Entry 3QQ4 (X-ray diffraction, 2.10 A resolution); this record covers chains A and B of the 3 polymer chains in the assembly.

Chain A:
Name: MHC class I antigen
From: Sus scrofa
Reference sequence: O19244 (O19244_PIG); residues 1-275 here correspond to UniProt positions 22-296 (UniProt number = residue number + 21)
Amino-acid sequence (275 residues; each row starts with the number of its first residue):
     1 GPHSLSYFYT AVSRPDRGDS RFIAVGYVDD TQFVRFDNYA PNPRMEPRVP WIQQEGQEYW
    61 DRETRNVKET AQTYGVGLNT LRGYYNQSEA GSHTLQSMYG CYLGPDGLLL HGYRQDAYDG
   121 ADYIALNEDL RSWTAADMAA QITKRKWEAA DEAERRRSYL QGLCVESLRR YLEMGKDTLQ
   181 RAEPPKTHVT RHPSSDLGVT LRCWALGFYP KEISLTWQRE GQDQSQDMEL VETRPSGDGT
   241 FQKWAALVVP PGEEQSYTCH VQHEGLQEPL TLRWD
Disulfide bonds: C101-C164, C203-C259
From the paper describing this entry:
  - conformationally variable residues (side-chain flip): R156
  - binding site for VP35: L5, Y9, M45, Y59, V67, Y159, L163
  - mutagenesis - R156A: increased binding to peptides that do not bind
  - specificity-determining residues: E152 (proposed by the authors, not directly observed)

Chain B:
Name: Beta-2-microglobulin
From: Sus scrofa
Reference sequence: Q07717 (B2MG_PIG); residues 3-100 here correspond to UniProt positions 21-118 (UniProt number = residue number + 18)
Amino-acid sequence (100 residues; each row starts with the number of its first residue):
     1 EFVARPPKVQ VYSRHPAENG KPNYLNCYVS GFHPPQIEID LLKNGEKMNA EQSDLSFSKD
    61 WSFYLLVHTE FTPNAVDQYS CRVKHVTLDK PKIVKWDRDH
Unresolved in the structure: 1
Construct notes: expression tag (1-2)
Disulfide bonds: C27-C81

Interface between chain A and chain B:
Contacting residue pairs (59; chain A residue first):
  F8(A) - F57(B)  hydrophobic
  Y9(A) - F57(B)
  T10(A) - F57(B)
  T10(A) - F63(B)
  V12(A) - P35(B)  hydrophobic
  I23(A) - L55(B)
  V25(A) - D54(B)
  V25(A) - L55(B)
  V25(A) - S56(B)
  Y27(A) - S56(B)
  Y27(A) - Y64(B)  hydrogen bond
  Q32(A) - D54(B)  hydrogen bond
  R35(A) - D54(B)  salt bridge
  R48(A) - D54(B)  salt bridge
  Q87(A) - F2(B)
  T94(A) - H33(B)
  T94(A) - P35(B)
  Q96(A) - H33(B)  hydrogen bond
  Q96(A) - F57(B)
  Q96(A) - W61(B)
  Q96(A) - F63(B)
  S97(A) - F57(B)
  M98(A) - F57(B)  hydrophobic
  M98(A) - K59(B)
  M98(A) - W61(B)  hydrophobic
  Q115(A) - K59(B)  hydrogen bond
  Q115(A) - W61(B)
  D116(A) - W61(B)
  A117(A) - W61(B)  hydrophobic
  D119(A) - F2(B)
  D119(A) - H33(B)
  G120(A) - R5(B)  hydrogen bond (backbone-side chain)
  G120(A) - H33(B)
  G120(A) - W61(B)
  D122(A) - W61(B)  hydrogen bond
  H192(A) - D99(B)  salt bridge
  R202(A) - D99(B)  hydrogen bond (side chain-backbone)
  R202(A) - H100(B)
  W204(A) - D99(B)
  W204(A) - H100(B)
  V231(A) - Q10(B)
  E232(A) - Q10(B)  hydrogen bond (backbone-side chain)
  E232(A) - Y28(B)  hydrogen bond
  E232(A) - S30(B)  hydrogen bond
  R234(A) - Q10(B)  hydrogen bond
  R234(A) - Y12(B)
  R234(A) - H100(B)  hydrogen bond
  P235(A) - Y12(B)  hydrogen bond (backbone-side chain)
  P235(A) - N26(B)
  P235(A) - Y28(B)
  P235(A) - L66(B)  hydrophobic
  S236(A) - R14(B)  hydrogen bond (backbone-side chain)
  S236(A) - N26(B)
  G237(A) - R14(B)  hydrogen bond (backbone-side chain)
  D238(A) - R14(B)
  Q242(A) - Y12(B)
  Q242(A) - S13(B)  hydrogen bond (side chain-backbone)
  Q242(A) - R14(B)  hydrogen bond (side chain-backbone)
  W244(A) - H100(B)
Other interface residues (no listed pair), chain A (37 interface residues in all): H93, A121, L206, T233
Other interface residues (no listed pair), chain B (25 interface residues in all): K8, P16, D60

Overview:
37 residues of chain A and 25 residues of chain B are in contact; the contacts include 17 hydrogen bonds and 3
salt bridges. Polar contacts include R35(A)-D54(B), R48(A)-D54(B) and H192(A)-D99(B). From the paper: a
binding site for VP35 at L5(A), Y9(A) and M45(A) among others; R156A of chain A increases binding to peptides
that do not bind.
Here chain A is MHC class I antigen and chain B is Beta-2-microglobulin, both from Sus scrofa. Entry 3QQ4
(Crystal structure of swine major histocompatibility complex class I SLA-1 0401 and identification of 2009
pandemic ...) was determined by X-ray diffraction (same publication as 3QQ3).
